PDB entry 7WMP | electron microscopy, 3.60 A resolution | chains F and G of the 36 polymer chains in the assembly

# Chain F (and G)
Molecule: Nozzle protein gp25
From: Helicobacter phage KHP30
Notes: chain G of this document is another copy of the same molecule, construct and numbering; everything in this record applies to it too
Reference sequence: I7HFX1 (I7HFX1_BPKHP); residues 1-265 here = UniProt positions 1-265
Amino-acid sequence (265 residues; row label = number of the first residue in the row):
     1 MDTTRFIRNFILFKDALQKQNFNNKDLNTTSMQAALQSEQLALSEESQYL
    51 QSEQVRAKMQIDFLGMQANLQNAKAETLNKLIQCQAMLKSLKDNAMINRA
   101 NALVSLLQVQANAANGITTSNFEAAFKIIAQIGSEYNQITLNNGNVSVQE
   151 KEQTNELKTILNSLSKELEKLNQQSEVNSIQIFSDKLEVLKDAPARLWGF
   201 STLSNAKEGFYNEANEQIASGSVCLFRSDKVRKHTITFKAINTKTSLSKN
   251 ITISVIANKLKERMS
Not modelled in the structure: 264-265

# Interface between chain F and chain G
Residue-residue contacts - 130 pairs, chain F then chain G:
  Met1(F) - Asn9(G)
  Met1(F) - Leu12(G)  hydrophobic
  Met1(F) - Phe13(G)  hydrophobic
  Met1(F) - Ser38(G)
  Met1(F) - Ala42(G)
  Met1(F) - Glu45(G)  hydrogen bond (backbone-side chain)
  Asp2(F) - Glu45(G)
  Thr3(F) - Leu12(G)
  Phe6(F) - Leu12(G)  hydrophobic
  Phe6(F) - Phe13(G)  hydrophobic
  Ile7(F) - Leu12(G)  hydrophobic
  Arg8(F) - Pro194(G)
  Phe10(F) - Ala16(G)  hydrophobic
  Leu12(F) - Asn258(G)
  Asp15(F) - Lys261(G)
  Ala16(F) - Leu260(G)  hydrophobic
  Asn24(F) - Asn21(G)
  Lys25(F) - Asn21(G)
  Lys25(F) - Phe22(G)
  Asn28(F) - Ala16(G)
  Asn28(F) - Leu17(G)
  Asn28(F) - Gln18(G)
  Asn28(F) - Asn21(G)
  Thr29(F) - Leu17(G)
  Thr29(F) - Phe22(G)
  Met32(F) - Leu17(G)  hydrophobic
  Leu36(F) - Ala34(G)  hydrophobic
  Glu39(F) - Leu41(G)
  Gln40(F) - Leu41(G)
  Leu43(F) - Leu41(G)  hydrophobic
  Leu43(F) - Ser44(G)
  Leu43(F) - Glu45(G)
  Glu46(F) - Gln48(G)
  Glu46(F) - Arg196(G)  salt bridge
  Ser47(F) - Gln48(G)
  Tyr49(F) - Asp185(G)
  Leu50(F) - Gln48(G)
  Leu50(F) - Ser52(G)
  Leu50(F) - Arg56(G)
  Glu53(F) - Arg56(G)  salt bridge
  Glu53(F) - Phe183(G)
  Glu53(F) - Trp198(G)
  Gln54(F) - Val55(G)
  Gln54(F) - Met59(G)  hydrogen bond
  Arg56(F) - Phe183(G)
  Ala57(F) - Phe63(G)
  Ala57(F) - Phe183(G)
  Lys58(F) - Phe63(G)
  Lys58(F) - Met66(G)
  Gln60(F) - Glu176(G)
  Ile61(F) - Met66(G)  hydrophobic
  Asp62(F) - Met66(G)
  Leu64(F) - Leu70(G)
  Gly65(F) - Leu70(G)
  Gln67(F) - Leu171(G)
  Ala68(F) - Ala73(G)  hydrophobic
  Gln71(F) - Thr77(G)
  Gln71(F) - Glu167(G)
  Asn72(F) - Glu76(G)  hydrogen bond
  Asn72(F) - Thr77(G)  hydrogen bond
  Lys74(F) - Glu167(G)
  Ala75(F) - Thr77(G)
  Ala75(F) - Leu164(G)  hydrophobic
  Glu76(F) - Lys80(G)
  Leu78(F) - Cys84(G)  hydrophobic
  Leu78(F) - Ile160(G)  hydrophobic
  Leu78(F) - Leu164(G)  hydrophobic
  Asn79(F) - Lys80(G)
  Asn79(F) - Cys84(G)
  Asn79(F) - Met87(G)
  Ile82(F) - Cys84(G)  hydrophobic
  Ile82(F) - Leu88(G)  hydrophobic
  Ile82(F) - Leu157(G)  hydrophobic
  Gln83(F) - Met87(G)
  Gln85(F) - Asn155(G)
  Gln85(F) - Leu157(G)
  Ala86(F) - Leu91(G)  hydrophobic
  Asp93(F) - Glu135(G)
  Met96(F) - Gln131(G)
  Met96(F) - Ile132(G)
  Ile97(F) - Asn98(G)
  Ile97(F) - Ile132(G)
  Arg99(F) - Ile128(G)
  Ala100(F) - Ile129(G)  hydrophobic
  Leu103(F) - Ala125(G)  hydrophobic
  Leu103(F) - Ile128(G)  hydrophobic
  Val104(F) - Ser105(G)
  Leu107(F) - Leu106(G)  hydrophobic
  Leu107(F) - Val109(G)
  Leu107(F) - Asn121(G)
  Leu107(F) - Ala125(G)  hydrophobic
  Gln108(F) - Val109(G)
  Gln110(F) - Asn115(G)  hydrogen bond (backbone-side chain)
  Gln110(F) - Ile117(G)
  Gln110(F) - Asn121(G)
  Ala111(F) - Val109(G)  hydrophobic
  Ala111(F) - Ala113(G)
  Ala111(F) - Asn115(G)  hydrogen bond (backbone-side chain)
  Phe122(F) - Asn121(G)
  Asn137(F) - Gln131(G)
  Ile139(F) - Ile128(G)  hydrophobic
  Asn145(F) - Glu123(G)  hydrogen bond
  Val146(F) - Ala124(G)
  Val146(F) - Lys127(G)  hydrogen bond (backbone-side chain)
  Val148(F) - Gln131(G)
  Glu150(F) - Gln131(G)  hydrogen bond
  Glu150(F) - Ser134(G)  hydrogen bond
  Asn162(F) - Glu156(G)
  Ser165(F) - Leu157(G)
  Ser165(F) - Ile160(G)
  Lys166(F) - Glu156(G)
  Leu168(F) - Ile160(G)  hydrophobic
  Glu169(F) - Glu156(G)
  Glu169(F) - Thr159(G)
  Glu169(F) - Ile160(G)
  Asn172(F) - Ser163(G)  hydrogen bond
  Asn172(F) - Leu164(G)
  Ser175(F) - Glu167(G)  hydrogen bond
  Val177(F) - Glu167(G)
  Val177(F) - Gln174(G)
  Ser204(F) - Glu176(G)
  Ser204(F) - Ser179(G)
  Glu208(F) - Lys249(G)
  Ser220(F) - Asn250(G)
  Ser220(F) - Ile251(G)
  Ser220(F) - Thr252(G)  hydrogen bond
  Val223(F) - Ile251(G)  hydrophobic
  Leu225(F) - Glu188(G)
  Leu225(F) - Ser254(G)
  Arg227(F) - Glu188(G)  salt bridge
Also at the interface, not in a pair above, chain F (87 interface residues in all): Lys89, Ser90, Asn112, Gly144, Ser147, Leu161, Arg196, Lys207, Ala219
Also at the interface, not in a pair above, chain G (93 interface residues in all): Gln37, Tyr49, Asp62, Gln67, Leu81, Ala102, Asn112, Tyr136, Leu161, Leu168, Lys170, Ser175, Lys186, Leu187, Leu190, Asp192, Ala193, Lys233, Ile256

# Overview
Chain F and chain G form an interface of 87 and 93 residues respectively, with 13 hydrogen bonds and 3 salt
bridges. Polar contacts include Glu46(F)-Arg196(G), Glu53(F)-Arg56(G) and Arg227(F)-Glu188(G).
Both chains are Nozzle protein gp25 (Helicobacter phage KHP30). Entry 7WMP (Tail structure of Helicobacter
pylori bacteriophage KHP30) was determined by electron microscopy.
